Entry 6RE2 (electron microscopy, 3.20 A resolution); this record covers chains V and Y of the 31 polymer chains in the assembly.

# Chain V
Name: ATP synthase subunit alpha
From: Polytomella sp. Pringsheim 198.80
UniProt: A0ZW40 (A0ZW40_9CHLO); residue numbers follow UniProt; this construct covers 1-562
Sequence (562 residues; each row starts with the number of its first residue):
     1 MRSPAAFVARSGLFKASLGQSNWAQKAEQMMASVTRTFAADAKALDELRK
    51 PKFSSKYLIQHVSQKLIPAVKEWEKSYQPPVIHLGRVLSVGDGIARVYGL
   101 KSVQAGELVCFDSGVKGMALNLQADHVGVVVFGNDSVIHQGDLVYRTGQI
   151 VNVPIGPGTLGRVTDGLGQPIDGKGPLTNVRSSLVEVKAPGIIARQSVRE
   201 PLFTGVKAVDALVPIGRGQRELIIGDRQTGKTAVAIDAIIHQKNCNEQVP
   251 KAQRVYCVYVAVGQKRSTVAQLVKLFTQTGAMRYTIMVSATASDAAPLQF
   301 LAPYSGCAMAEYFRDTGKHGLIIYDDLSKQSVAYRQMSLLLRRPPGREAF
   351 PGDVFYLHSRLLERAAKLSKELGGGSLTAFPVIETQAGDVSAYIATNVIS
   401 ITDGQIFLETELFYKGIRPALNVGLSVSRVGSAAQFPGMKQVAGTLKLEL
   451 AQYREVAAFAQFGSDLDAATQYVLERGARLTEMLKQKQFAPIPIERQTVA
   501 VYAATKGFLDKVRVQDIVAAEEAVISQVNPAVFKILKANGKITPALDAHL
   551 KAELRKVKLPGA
Unresolved in the structure: 1-42
Sequence notes: conflict Arg266 (Lys in A0ZW40)
Bound ions: Mg2+: Thr232 (together with ATP)
Ligand contacts:
  - ADP (adenosine-5'-diphosphate): Val427, Ser428, Arg429
  - ATP (adenosine-5'-triphosphate): Asp226, Arg227, Gln228, Thr229, Gly230, Lys231, Thr232, Ala233, Glu384, Phe413, Arg418, Pro419, Gln486, Lys487, Gln488

# Chain Y
Name: ATP synthase subunit beta
From: Polytomella sp. Pringsheim 198.80
Notes: EC 7.1.2.2
UniProt: A0ZW41 (A0ZW41_9CHLO); residues 1-574 here = UniProt positions 1-574
Sequence (574 residues; each row starts with the number of its first residue):
     1 MALRYAAGLAKNVVQRQGASLNIARAFAAEPAPAIDAGYVSQVIGPVVDV
    51 RFDGELPSILSSLEVEGHSVRLVLEVAQHMGDNTVRCIAMDSTDGLVRGQ
   101 KVVDTGSPIKVPVGRGTLGRIMNVIGEPVDEQGPIDAADIWSIHREAPEF
   151 TEQSTEQEILVTGIKVVDLLAPYQRGGKIGLFGGAGVGKTVLIMELINNV
   201 AKAHGGFSVFAGVGERTREGNDLYREMIESGVIKLGAERGNSKCTLVYGQ
   251 MNEPPGARARVALTGLTVAEYFRDIEGQDVLLFVDNIFRFTQANSEVSAL
   301 LGRIPSAVGYQPTLATDLGGLQERITTTTKGSITSVQAVYVPADDLTDPA
   351 PATTFAHLDATTVLSRSIAELGIYPAVDPLDSTSRMLNPNVIGAEHYNVA
   401 RGVQKVLQDYKNLQDIIAILGMDELSEEDKLTVARARKIQRFLSQPFQVA
   451 EVFTGTPGKYVDLADTISGFQGVLTGKYDDLPEMAFYMVGDIKEVKEKAD
   501 KMAKDIASRKEADNKKVSEELKDIPSLDKLVSEIKEVVIEEDDGLEEDFK
   551 AEALSSETVVLNEEGKSVPLPKKN
Unresolved in the structure: 1-32, 553-574
Sequence notes: conflict Ala350 (Gly in A0ZW41), Leu387 (Arg in A0ZW41)
Bound ions: Mg2+: Thr190, Glu215 (together with ADP)
Ligand contacts:
  - ADP (adenosine-5'-diphosphate): Ala185, Gly186, Val187, Gly188, Lys189, Thr190, Val191, Arg216, Glu219, Tyr374, Phe447, Ala450, Phe453
  - ATP (adenosine-5'-triphosphate): Ser384, Arg385, Leu387, Asn388, Tyr397, Arg401

# Interface between chain V and chain Y
Pairs across the interface (87):
  Leu88(V) - Gly81(Y)
  Ser89(V) - His79(Y)
  Ser89(V) - Met80(Y)  hydrogen bond (side chain-backbone)
  Ser89(V) - Gly81(Y)
  Val90(V) - Ile59(Y)  hydrophobic
  Val90(V) - Gln78(Y)
  Val90(V) - His79(Y)  hydrogen bond (backbone-backbone)
  Gly91(V) - Gln78(Y)
  Asp92(V) - Gln78(Y)  hydrogen bond
  Asp92(V) - Arg303(Y)  salt bridge
  Asn134(V) - Glu146(Y)
  Asp135(V) - Ile59(Y)
  Ser136(V) - Leu60(Y)
  His139(V) - Ser58(Y)  hydrogen bond
  His139(V) - His79(Y)
  Gln140(V) - Leu56(Y)
  Gln140(V) - His79(Y)  hydrogen bond (backbone-side chain)
  Gln140(V) - Gly81(Y)  hydrogen bond (side chain-backbone)
  Gln140(V) - Asn83(Y)  hydrogen bond (side chain-backbone)
  Ile171(V) - Phe150(Y)
  Ile171(V) - Thr151(Y)
  Asp172(V) - Thr151(Y)
  Gly173(V) - Thr151(Y)
  Arg227(V) - Leu346(Y)
  Arg227(V) - Phe355(Y)
  Arg227(V) - Asp381(Y)  salt bridge
  Gln228(V) - Thr383(Y)  hydrogen bond
  Lys265(V) - Lys178(Y)
  Lys265(V) - Glu323(Y)
  Lys265(V) - Ala356(Y)
  Lys265(V) - His357(Y)
  Lys265(V) - Asp359(Y)  salt bridge
  Arg266(V) - Ala147(Y)
  Arg266(V) - Pro148(Y)  hydrogen bond (side chain-backbone)
  Arg266(V) - Gln153(Y)
  Arg266(V) - Glu323(Y)  hydrogen bond (backbone-side chain)
  Thr268(V) - Arg385(Y)  hydrogen bond
  Val269(V) - Phe150(Y)  hydrophobic
  Ala270(V) - Phe150(Y)
  Ala270(V) - Gln153(Y)
  Ala270(V) - Thr155(Y)
  Gln271(V) - Thr155(Y)
  Val273(V) - Phe150(Y)  hydrophobic
  Lys274(V) - Thr155(Y)  hydrogen bond (side chain-backbone)
  Ala292(V) - Gly319(Y)
  Ala292(V) - His357(Y)
  Ser293(V) - Glu323(Y)
  Lys329(V) - Ala356(Y)
  Val332(V) - Ala315(Y)  hydrophobic
  Arg335(V) - Ser306(Y)
  Arg335(V) - Ala307(Y)
  Gln336(V) - Pro312(Y)
  Gln336(V) - Thr313(Y)
  Gln336(V) - Thr316(Y)  hydrogen bond
  Leu339(V) - Ile304(Y)
  Leu339(V) - Pro305(Y)
  Leu339(V) - Ser306(Y)
  Leu339(V) - Pro312(Y)  hydrophobic
  Leu340(V) - Arg303(Y)
  Leu340(V) - Pro312(Y)  hydrophobic
  Leu340(V) - Thr313(Y)
  Arg342(V) - Gly302(Y)  hydrogen bond (side chain-backbone)
  Arg342(V) - Arg303(Y)
  Arg342(V) - Ile304(Y)
  Arg343(V) - Ile304(Y)
  Pro345(V) - Ile304(Y)  hydrophobic
  Ala349(V) - Ser306(Y)
  Ala349(V) - Ala307(Y)
  Gln386(V) - Thr347(Y)
  Gln386(V) - Ala352(Y)
  Glu411(V) - Gln408(Y)
  Tyr414(V) - Leu380(Y)
  Tyr414(V) - Ser382(Y)
  Tyr414(V) - Thr383(Y)
  Tyr414(V) - Gln404(Y)
  Tyr414(V) - Lys405(Y)
  Tyr414(V) - Gln408(Y)
  Lys415(V) - Lys405(Y)
  Lys415(V) - Gln408(Y)
  Lys415(V) - Asn412(Y)
  Arg418(V) - Tyr397(Y)
  Arg418(V) - Arg401(Y)
  Gln461(V) - Ser426(Y)  hydrogen bond (backbone-backbone)
  Gln461(V) - Asp429(Y)
  Phe462(V) - Glu424(Y)
  Gly463(V) - Ser426(Y)
  Gln488(V) - Asn388(Y)  hydrogen bond
Other interface residues (no listed pair), chain V (57 interface residues in all): Ile59, Gln60, Ile138, Val163, Gln264, Ser267, Thr291, Asp294, Ala296, Gln299, Glu348, Thr410, Phe413
Other interface residues (no listed pair), chain Y (63 interface residues in all): Pro57, Ala77, Asp82, Glu149, Gln157, Gly320, Leu358, Val363, Asp409, Ile416, Leu420, Leu425

# Overview
The interface between chain V and chain Y involves 57 residues on one side and 63 on the other; the contacts
include 16 hydrogen bonds and 3 salt bridges. Among the polar pairs are Asp92(V)-Arg303(Y),
Arg227(V)-Asp381(Y) and Lys265(V)-Asp359(Y).
Here chain V is ATP synthase subunit alpha and chain Y is ATP synthase subunit beta, both from Polytomella sp.
Pringsheim 198.80. Entry 6RE2 (Cryo-EM structure of Polytomella F-ATP synthase, Rotary substate 2B, composite
map) was determined by electron microscopy (same publication as 6RD4, 6RD5, 6RD6, 6RD7, 6RD8, 6RD9 and 46
further entries).
